6XJV - chains I and O of the 20 polymer chains in the assembly; structure by electron microscopy, 4.17 A resolution (low resolution: residue-level contacts below are approximate; hydrogen-bond / salt-bridge calls are withheld).

# Chain I (and O)
Molecule: Calcium uniporter protein, mitochondrial
From: Homo sapiens
Notes: chain O of this document is another copy of the same molecule, construct and numbering; everything in this record applies to it too
UniProt: Q8NE86 (MCU_HUMAN); numbering as in UniProt (aligned over 1-351)
Sequence (351 residues; each row starts with the number of its first residue):
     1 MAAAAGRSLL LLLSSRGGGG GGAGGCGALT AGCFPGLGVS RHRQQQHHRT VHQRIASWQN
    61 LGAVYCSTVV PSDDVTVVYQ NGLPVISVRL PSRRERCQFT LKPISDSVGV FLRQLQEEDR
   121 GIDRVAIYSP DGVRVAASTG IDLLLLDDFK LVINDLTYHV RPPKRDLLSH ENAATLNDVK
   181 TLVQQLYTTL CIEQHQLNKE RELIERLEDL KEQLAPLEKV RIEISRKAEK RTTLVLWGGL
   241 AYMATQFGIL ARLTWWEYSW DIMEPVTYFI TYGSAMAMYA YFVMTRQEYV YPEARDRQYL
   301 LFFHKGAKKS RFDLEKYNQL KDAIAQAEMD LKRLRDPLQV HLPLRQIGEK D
Not modelled in the structure: 1-73, 347-351 (chain O: 1-74, 165-176, 337-351)
Swiss-Prot annotation at these positions:
  - region: T285 to V290 (Juxtamembrane helix)
  - motif: W260 to Y268 (Selectivity filter)
  - binding site (Ca(2+)): E264
  - modified residue: S57 (Phosphoserine), S92 (Phosphoserine), C97 (S-glutathionyl cysteine), K332 (N6-acetyllysine)

# Chain I / chain O interface
Pairs across the interface - 15 pairs, chain I then chain O:
  Q185(I) - T189(O)
  L186(I) - L186(O)
  L186(I) - T189(O)
  L186(I) - L190(O)
  T189(I) - L182(O)
  T189(I) - Q185(O)
  T189(I) - L186(O)
  T189(I) - T189(O)
  L190(I) - L182(O)
  E205(I) - I104(O)
  E208(I) - L83(O)
  E208(I) - K102(O)
  K211(I) - L83(O)
  E212(I) - L83(O)
  E264(I) - E264(O)
Other interface residues (no listed pair), chain I (12 interface residues in all): L182, R201, H341
Other interface residues (no listed pair), chain O (11 interface residues in all): P103, T181

# In short
Chain I and chain O form an interface of 12 and 11 residues respectively. UniProt lists Ca2+-binding residue
E264(I) on chain I.
Chain I and chain O are both Calcium uniporter protein, mitochondrial (Homo sapiens); the structure, MCU
holocomplex in High-calcium state, was determined by electron microscopy together with 6XJX from the same
study.
